6ASA - chain A; structure by X-ray diffraction, 2.54 A resolution.

# Chain A
Protein: GTPase KRas
Organism: Homo sapiens
UniProtKB: P01116 (RASK_HUMAN), isoform P01116-2; numbering as in UniProt (aligned over 1-168)
Amino-acid sequence (168 residues; each row starts with the number of its first residue):
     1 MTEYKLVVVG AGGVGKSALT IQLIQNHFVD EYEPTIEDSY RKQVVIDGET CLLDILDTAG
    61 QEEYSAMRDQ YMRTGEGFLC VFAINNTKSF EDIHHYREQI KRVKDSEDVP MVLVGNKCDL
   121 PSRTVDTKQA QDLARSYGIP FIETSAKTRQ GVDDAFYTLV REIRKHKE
Sequence notes: engineered mutation Glu33 (Asp in P01116)
Metal / ion sites: Mg2+: Ser17 (together with GDP)
Ligand contacts: GDP (guanosine-5'-diphosphate): Ala11, Gly12, Gly13, Val14, Gly15, Lys16, Ser17, Ala18, Asn116, Lys117, Asp119, Leu120, Ser145, Ala146, Lys147
UniProt features mapped onto this chain:
  - motif: Tyr32, Pro34 to Tyr40 (Effector region)
  - binding site (GTP): Gly10 to Ala18, Val29 to Tyr32, Pro34, Thr35, Ala59, Gly60, Asn116 to Asp119
  - modified residue: Met1 (N-acetylmethionine), Thr2 (N-acetylthreonine), Lys104 (N6-acetyllysine)
  - glycosylation: Thr35 (Microbial infection: O-linked (Glc) threonine)
  - natural variant: Lys5 (K5E: In NS3; K5N: In GASC), Gly10 (G10GG: In AML), Gly12 (G12A: In colorectal cancer samples; G12C: In lung carcinoma; G12D: In GASC, JMML and SFM; G12R: In lung cancer and bladder cancer; G12S: In GASC and JMML; G12V: In GASC), Gly13 (G13D: In GASC, JMML and OES; G13R: In pylocytic astrocytoma), Val14 (V14I: In NS3), Leu19 (L19F: In OES), Gln22 (Q22E: In CFC2; Q22R: In NS3), Pro34 (P34L: In NS3; P34Q: In NS3; P34R: In CFC2), Ile36 (I36M: In NS3), Thr58 (T58I: In NS3), Ala59 (A59T: In GASC), Gly60 (G60R: In CFC2; G60S: In NS3), 8 further natural variant entries in UniProt
  - mutagenesis: Asp38 (D38A: Decreased interaction with MAPKAP1/SIN1), Tyr40 (Y40A: Decreased interaction with MAPKAP1/SIN1), Gln61 (Q61L: Promotes GTP binding)
Reported in the primary citation:
  - conformationally variable residues (helix shift, loop rearrangement): Ile24 to Asn26, Gln25 to Asp38
  - contacts within the chain: Gln25-Phe28, His27-Val29 (backbone contact), Gln61-Tyr96, Gln61-His95, Gly60-Arg68 (hydrogen bond), Glu63-Arg68 (hydrogen bond)
  - mutagenesis - D33E: decreased catalytic activity on p120

# Overview
Bound to chain A: GDP. UniProt lists 21 GTP-binding residues and 3 mutagenesis sites. The paper reports that
D33E reduces catalytic activity on p120; conformational variability at Ile24 and Gln25.
Chain A is GTPase KRas (Homo sapiens); the structure, KRAS mutant-D33E in GDP-bound, was determined by X-ray
diffraction (same publication as 6ASE and 6BP1).
